PDB entry 8OP2 | electron microscopy, 2.80 A resolution | chains g and h of the 22 polymer chains in the assembly

# Chain g (and h)
Protein: Nucleoprotein
Source organism: Human respiratory syncytial virus A strain Long
Notes: chain h of this document is another copy of the same molecule, construct and numbering; everything in this record applies to it too
Reference sequence: P03418 (NCAP_HRSVA); residue numbers follow UniProt; this construct covers 1-370
Chain sequence (370 residues; each row starts with the number of its first residue):
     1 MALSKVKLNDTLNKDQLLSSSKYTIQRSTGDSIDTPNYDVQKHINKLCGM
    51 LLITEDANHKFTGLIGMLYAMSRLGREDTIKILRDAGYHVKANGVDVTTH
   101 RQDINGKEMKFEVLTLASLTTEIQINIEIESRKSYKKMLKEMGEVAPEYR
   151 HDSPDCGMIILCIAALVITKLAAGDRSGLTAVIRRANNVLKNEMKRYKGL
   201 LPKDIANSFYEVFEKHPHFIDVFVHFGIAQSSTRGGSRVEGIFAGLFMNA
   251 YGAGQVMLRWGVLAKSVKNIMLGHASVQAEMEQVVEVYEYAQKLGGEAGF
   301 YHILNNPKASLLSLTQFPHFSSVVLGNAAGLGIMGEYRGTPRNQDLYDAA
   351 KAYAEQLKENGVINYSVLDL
Not modelled in the structure: 1
UniProt features mapped onto this chain:
  - region: Arg338 to Asn364 (Interaction with the phosphoprotein)
  - modified residue: Tyr38 (Phosphotyrosine)
  - natural variant: Val267 (V267I: In strain: Cold-passage attenuated)
  - mutagenesis: Tyr23 (Y23D/F: 65% loss of transcription but no effect on replication), Tyr38 (Y38D/F: 45% loss of transcription but no effect on replication), Tyr69 (Y69F: Increased transcription and 50% loss of replication), Arg132 (R132A: Almost complete loss of viral RNA synthesis)
Reported in the primary citation:
  - self-association interface (contacts with another copy of this molecule); pairs are residue here / residue on that copy: Tyr365-Tyr365 (pi stacking)

# How chain g and chain h interact
Pairs across the interface - 21 pairs, chain g then chain h:
  Lys268(g) with Leu368(h)
  Ile270(g) with Ile270(h), hydrophobic; Ile363(h)
  Met271(g) with Ile363(h), hydrophobic
  Gly273(g) with Ile363(h); Asn364(h), hydrogen bond (backbone-backbone)
  His274(g) with Asn360(h), hydrogen bond
  Gln278(g) with Ser366(h), hydrogen bond
  Asp345(g) with Glu359(h)
  Leu346(g) with Asn360(h)
  Ala349(g) with Gln356(h)
  Gln356(g) with Ala349(h)
  Glu359(g) with Asp345(h)
  Asn360(g) with His274(h), hydrogen bond; Leu346(h)
  Ile363(g) with Ile270(h); Met271(h), hydrophobic; Gly273(h)
  Asn364(g) with Gly273(h), hydrogen bond (backbone-backbone)
  Ser366(g) with Gln278(h), hydrogen bond
  Leu368(g) with Lys268(h)
Other interface residues (no listed pair), chain g (22 interface residues in all): Asn269, Tyr353, Gly361, Val362, Tyr365, Val367
Other interface residues (no listed pair), chain h (22 interface residues in all): Asn269, Tyr353, Gly361, Val362, Tyr365, Val367

# In short
Chain g and chain h each contribute 22 residues to their interface; the contacts include 6 hydrogen bonds.
Polar contacts include His274(g)-Asn360(h), Gln278(g)-Ser366(h) and Gly273(g)-Asn364(h). From UniProt: 4
mutagenesis sites on chain g. The paper reports a self-association interface involving Tyr365(g).
Both chains are Nucleoprotein (Human respiratory syncytial virus A strain Long). Entry 8OP2 (Stacks of
nucleocapsid rings of the N1-370 mutant of the human Respiratory Syncytial Virus) was determined by electron
microscopy together with 8OOU and 8OP1 from the same study.
